PDB entry 1QTP | X-ray diffraction, 1.60 A resolution | chain A

== Chain A ==
Molecule: Ap-2 clathrin adaptor alpha subunit (alpha-ADAPTIN C)
From: Mus musculus
Notes: fragment: c-terminal appendage (ear) residues 701-938; engineered mutation(s): SELENOMETHIONINE SUBSTITUTED PROTEIN
UniProtKB: P17427 (AP2A2_MOUSE); residue numbers follow UniProt; this construct covers 692-938
Amino-acid sequence (247 residues; each row starts with the number of its first residue):
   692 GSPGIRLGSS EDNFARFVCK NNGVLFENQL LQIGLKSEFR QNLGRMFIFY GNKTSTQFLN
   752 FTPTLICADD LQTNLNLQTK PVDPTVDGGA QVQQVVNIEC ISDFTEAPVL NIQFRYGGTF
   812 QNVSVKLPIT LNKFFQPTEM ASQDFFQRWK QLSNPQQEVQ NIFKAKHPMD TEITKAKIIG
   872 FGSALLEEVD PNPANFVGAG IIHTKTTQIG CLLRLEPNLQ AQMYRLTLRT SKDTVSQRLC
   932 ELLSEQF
Modified / non-standard residues: Mse737, Mse831, Mse860, Mse914 (selenomethionine; parent Met)
Sequence notes: conflict G692 (Ser in P17427), S693 (Ala in P17427), P694 (Val in P17427), G695 (Ala in P17427), I696 (Pro in P17427), R697 (Leu in P17427), L698 (Ala in P17427), G699 (Pro in P17427), S700 (Gly in P17427); modified residue (737, 831, 860, 914)
Reported in the primary citation:
  - contacts within the chain: I739-L801 (hydrophobic contact)
  - mutagenesis - F837A, R916A: decreased binding to AP180
  - mutagenesis - F837A: unchanged binding to amphiphysin
  - mutagenesis - F837A, F837A/R916A, R916A: unchanged binding to epsin
  - mutagenesis - F837A, F837A/R916A, R916A: unchanged binding to eps15
  - mutagenesis - F837A: unchanged binding to dynamin
  - mutagenesis - R905A: abolished binding to amphiphysin I and II
  - mutagenesis - F837A/R916A, R905A: abolished binding to AP180
  - mutagenesis - R905A: decreased binding to eps15
  - mutagenesis - R905A: decreased binding to epsin
  - mutagenesis - F837A/R905A: abolished binding to eps15
  - mutagenesis - F837A/R905A: abolished binding to epsin
  - mutagenesis - R916A: decreased binding to amphiphysin
  - mutagenesis - F837A/R916A, F837A/R905A: abolished binding to amphiphysin
  - mutagenesis - F837A/R905A: decreased binding to dynamin

== Summary ==
From the paper: F837A and R916A reduce binding to AP180; contacts within the chain involving I739 and L801; 5
substitutions were tested in all.
Chain A is Ap-2 clathrin adaptor alpha subunit (alpha-ADAPTIN C) (Mus musculus); the structure, Crystal
structure of the ap-2 clathrin adaptor alpha-appendage, was determined by X-ray diffraction, deposited
together with 1QTS.
